PDB entry 9MWY | X-ray diffraction, 3.28 A resolution | chains C and H of the 6 polymer chains in the assembly

Chain C:
Name: Friend leukemia integration 1 transcription factor
Organism: Homo sapiens
Notes: fragment: DNA-binding domain (residues 259-399)
UniProt: Q01543 (FLI1_HUMAN); numbering as in UniProt (aligned over 259-399)
Amino-acid sequence (145 residues; row label = number of the first residue in the row):
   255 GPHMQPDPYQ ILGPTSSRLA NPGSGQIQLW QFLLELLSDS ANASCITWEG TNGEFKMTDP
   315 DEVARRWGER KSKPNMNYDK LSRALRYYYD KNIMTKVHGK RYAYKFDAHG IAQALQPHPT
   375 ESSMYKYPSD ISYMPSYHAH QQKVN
Not modelled in the structure: 255-271, 275-279, 374-399
Differences from the reference sequence: expression tag (255-258); engineered mutation Ala362 (Phe in Q01543)

Chain H:
Molecule: 25-mer DNA containing four contiguous GGAA sites, top strand
Sequence (25 nucleotides; each row starts with the number of its first residue):
     3 CGCACTTCCT TCCTTCCTTC CGGTC

Chain C / chain H interface:
Pairs across the interface (18):
  Gln282(C) with DA6(H), sugar contact; DC7(H), hydrogen bond to the phosphate
  Leu283(C) with DC7(H), hydrogen bond to the phosphate
  Trp321(C) with DT8(H), hydrogen bond to the phosphate
  Lys325(C) with DC7(H), phosphate contact; DT8(H), salt bridge to the phosphate
  Lys327(C) with DT8(H), sugar contact; DT9(H), phosphate contact
  Asn329(C) with DT9(H), phosphate contact
  Met330(C) with DT8(H), phosphate contact; DT9(H), phosphate contact
  Asp333(C) with DC11(H), hydrogen bond to the base
  Lys334(C) with DT9(H), salt bridge to the phosphate
  Arg337(C) with DT9(H), base contact; DC10(H), base contact
  Ala338(C) with DC7(H), sugar contact
  Tyr341(C) with DT8(H), base contact
  Tyr342(C) with DC7(H), hydrogen bond to the phosphate
Also at the interface, not in a pair above, chain C (14 interface residues in all): Trp284

Overview:
14 residues of chain C and 6 residues of chain H are in contact; the contacts include 5 hydrogen bonds and 2
salt bridges. Polar pairs include Asp333(C)-DC11(H), Gln282(C)-DC7(H) and Leu283(C)-DC7(H).
Chain C is Friend leukemia integration 1 transcription factor (Homo sapiens) and chain H is a 25-mer DNA
containing four contiguous GGAA sites, top strand; the structure, Crystal structure of the DNA binding domain
of FLI1 in complex with a DNA containing four ..., was determined by X-ray diffraction, deposited together
with 9CP6, 9MX8, 9MX9 and 9MXA.
